Entry 5OSH (X-ray diffraction, 4.30 A resolution (low resolution: residue-level contacts below are approximate; hydrogen-bond / salt-bridge calls are withheld)); this record covers chains A and C of the 3 polymer chains in the assembly.

Chain A:
Protein: Vacuolar protein sorting-associated protein 29
Organism: Homo sapiens
Reference sequence: Q9UBQ0 (VPS29_HUMAN); residue numbers follow UniProt; this construct covers 1-182
Amino-acid sequence (182 residues; each row starts with the number of its first residue):
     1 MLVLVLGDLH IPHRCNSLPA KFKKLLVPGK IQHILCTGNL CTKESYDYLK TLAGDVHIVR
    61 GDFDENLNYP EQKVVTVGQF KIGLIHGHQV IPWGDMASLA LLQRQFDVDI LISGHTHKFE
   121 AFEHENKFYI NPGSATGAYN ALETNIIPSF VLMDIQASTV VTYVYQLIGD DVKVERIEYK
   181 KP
Curated features (UniProtKB/Swiss-Prot):
  - binding site (Zn(2+)): D8, H10, N39, D62, H86, H115, H117
  - modified residue: K50 (N6-acetyllysine)
  - mutagenesis: D8 (D8A: Loss of in vitro protein phosphatase activity), N39 (N39A: Loss of in vitro protein phosphatase activity; N39D: No effect on in vitro protein phosphatase activity), D62 (D62A/N: Loss of in vitro protein phosphatase activity), L67 (L67D: Impairs interaction with VPS35L), H86 (H86A: Loss of in vitro protein phosphatase activity), V90 (V90D: Impairs interaction with VPS35), I91 (I91D: Impairs interaction with VPS35. Impairs interaction with VPS35L and CCC complex association), W93 (W93A: Impairs interaction with VPS35L and CCC complex association), H117 (H117A: Loss of in vitro protein phosphatase activity), L152 (L152E: Impairs interaction with TBC1D5. Impairs interaction with VPS35L), Y165 (Y165A: Impairs interaction with VPS35L), V174 (V174D: Impairs interaction with VPS35L)
From the paper describing this entry:
  - mutagenesis - Y163A, Y165A: abolished binding to VARPc

Chain C:
Protein: Interaptin
Organism: Legionella pneumophila subsp. pneumophila ATCC 43290
Reference sequence: G8UZ99 (G8UZ99_LEGPN); numbering as in UniProt (aligned over 3-223)
Amino-acid sequence (223 residues; numbered 1 to 223; the number before each row is that of its first residue):
     1 MALEEYIRMA KNKEFFDALE EIAESAKNDE TLRNELAKVL DDILKTDPSD PEAFRKIVAE
    61 HQEFWDEHDP SLMEFNEGRF FGKSRKQYLK SDDFLNSTDP TYNFQKLHQF AAEQRVKLGL
   121 EKSDTDTLVA ILKNNPEECR AYIESKKPGL GNFSEGNVHG WLKEEYTPTI PPKAINKSTG
   181 VLSDEAIKRI KEQARDLLLL KLINSSGNTQ LLKDLRDAMS KPE
Not modelled in the structure: 1-5, 223
Differences from the reference sequence: initiating methionine (1); expression tag (2)

Interface between chain A and chain C:
Residue-residue contacts - 13 pairs, chain A then chain C:
  L25(A) with P168(C); I170(C)
  K30(A) with I170(C); P171(C)
  L152(A) with I170(C)
  Y163(A) with P172(C)
  Y165(A) with P168(C); T169(C); I170(C); P172(C)
  V174(A) with Y166(C); T167(C)
  R176(A) with Y166(C)
Other interface residues (no listed pair), chain A (11 interface residues in all): L26, V27, I31, V172
From the paper, about this interface:
  - interface residues, chain C: K163(C)

Overview:
11 residues of chain A face 7 of chain C across their interface. UniProt lists 7 Zn2+-binding residues and 12
mutagenesis sites on chain A. The paper reports that Y163A and Y165A of chain A abolish binding to VARPc; the
interface residue K163(C).
Chain A is Vacuolar protein sorting-associated protein 29 (Homo sapiens) and chain C is Interaptin (Legionella
pneumophila subsp. pneumophila ATCC 43290); the structure, Structure of retromer VPS29-VPS35C subunits
complexed with RidL N-terminal domain (1-236), was determined by X-ray diffraction together with 5OSI and 5OT4
from the same study.
